Entry 8FCM (electron microscopy, 3.27 A resolution); this record covers chains A and F of the 7 polymer chains in the assembly.

[Chain A (and F)]
Protein: Transitional endoplasmic reticulum ATPase
From: Homo sapiens
Notes: EC 3.6.4.6; chain F of this document is another copy of the same molecule, construct and numbering; everything in this record applies to it too
Reference sequence: P55072 (TERA_HUMAN); residues 1-806 here = UniProt positions 1-806
Amino-acid sequence (806 residues; each row starts with the number of its first residue):
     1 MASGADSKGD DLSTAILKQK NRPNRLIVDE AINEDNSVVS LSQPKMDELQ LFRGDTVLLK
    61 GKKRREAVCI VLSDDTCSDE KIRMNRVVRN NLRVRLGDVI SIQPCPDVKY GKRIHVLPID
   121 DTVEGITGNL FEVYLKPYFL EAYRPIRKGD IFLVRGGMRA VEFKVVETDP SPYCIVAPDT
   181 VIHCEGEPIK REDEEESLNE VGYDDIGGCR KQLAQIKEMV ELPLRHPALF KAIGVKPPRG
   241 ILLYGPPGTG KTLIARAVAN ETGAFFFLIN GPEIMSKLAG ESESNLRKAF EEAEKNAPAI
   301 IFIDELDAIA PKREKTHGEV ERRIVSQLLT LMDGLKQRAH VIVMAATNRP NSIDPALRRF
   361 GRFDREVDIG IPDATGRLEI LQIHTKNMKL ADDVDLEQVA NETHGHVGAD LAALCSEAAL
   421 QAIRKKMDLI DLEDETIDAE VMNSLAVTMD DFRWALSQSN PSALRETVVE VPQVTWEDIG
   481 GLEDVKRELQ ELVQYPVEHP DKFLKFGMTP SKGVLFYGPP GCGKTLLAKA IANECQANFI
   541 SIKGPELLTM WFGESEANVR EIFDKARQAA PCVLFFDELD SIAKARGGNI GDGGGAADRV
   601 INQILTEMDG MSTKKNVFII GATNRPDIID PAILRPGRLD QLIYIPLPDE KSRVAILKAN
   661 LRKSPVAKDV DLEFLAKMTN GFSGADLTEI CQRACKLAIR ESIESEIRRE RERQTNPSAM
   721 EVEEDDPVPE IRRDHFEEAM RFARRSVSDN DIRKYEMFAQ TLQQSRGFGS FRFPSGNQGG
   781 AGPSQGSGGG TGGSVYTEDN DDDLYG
Disordered / not traced: 1-22, 708-727, 764-806 (chain F: 1-22, 500-508, 708-727, 764-806)
Residues lining bound ligands:
  - ADP (adenosine-5'-diphosphate), molecule 1: D205, I206, G207, G208, P247, G248, T249, G250, T252, L253, I380, H384, G408, A409, A412
  - ADP, molecule 2: D478, I479, G480, P520, G521, C522, G523, K524, T525, L526, D577, I656, G684, A685, T688
Curated features (UniProtKB/Swiss-Prot):
  - region: T797 to G806 (Interaction with UBXN6)
  - motif: D802 to G806 (PIM motif)
  - binding site (ATP): P247 to L253, N348, H384, G521 to L526
  - modified residue: A2 (N-acetylalanine), S3 (Phosphoserine), S7 (Phosphoserine), S13 (Phosphoserine), S37 (Phosphoserine), K315 (N6,N6,N6-trimethyllysine), T436 (Phosphothreonine), S462 (Phosphoserine), K502 (N6-acetyllysine), K505 (N6-acetyllysine), K668 (N6-acetyllysine), S702 (Phosphoserine), K754 (N6-acetyllysine), S770 (Phosphoserine), S775 (Phosphoserine), S787 (Phosphoserine), Y805 (Phosphotyrosine)
  - cross-link (Glycyl lysine isopeptide (Lys-Gly)): K8 (interchain with G-Cter in SUMO2), K18 (interchain with G-Cter in SUMO2)
  - natural variant: R95 (R95G: In IBMPFD1), G97 (G97E: In CMT2Y), I126 (I126F: In IBMPFD1; uncertain significance), R155 (R155C: In IBMPFD1; R155H: In FTDALS6 and IBMPFD1; R155L: In IBMPFD1; R155P: In IBMPFD1; R155S: In IBMPFD1), R159 (R159G: In FTDALS6; R159H: In IBMPFD1), A160 (A160T: In IBMPFD1; uncertain significance), E185 (E185K: In CMT2Y), R191 (R191Q: In FTDALS6 and IBMPFD1), L198 (L198W: In IBMPFD1), A232 (A232E: In IBMPFD1), I254 (I254F: In IBMPFD1; uncertain significance), I369 (I369T: In IBMPFD1; uncertain significance), 2 further natural variant entries in UniProt
  - mutagenesis: F52 to D55 (Abolishes interaction with NPLOC4; when associated with A-110), R53 (R53A: Minor effect on affinity for ATP and ADP), R86 (R86A: Strongly increased affinity for ATP. Strongly reduced affinity for ADP), Y110 (Y110A: Abolishes interaction with NPLOC4; when associated with 52-A--A-55), R113 to H115 (Severely reduced binding to DERL1), F131 (F131R: Severely reduced binding to DERL1), L140 (L140D: Severely reduced binding to DERL1), D179 (D179R: No effect on binding to DERL1), H183 (H183W: Severely reduced binding to DERL1), K251 (K251Q: Impairs ERAD degradation of HMGCR and does not inhibit interaction with RHBDD1; when associated with Q-524), E305 (E305Q: Defect in ubiquitin-dependent protein degradation by the proteasome; when associated with Q-578), K312 (K312A: Does not affect methylation by VCPKMT), 8 further mutagenesis entries in UniProt

[Interface between chain A and chain F]
Contacting residue pairs (7):
  L278(A) - R322(F)
  L278(A) - R323(F)
  E433(A) - L229(F)
  E433(A) - I233(F)
  D434(A) - I233(F)
  E435(A) - I233(F)
  E435(A) - G234(F)  hydrogen bond (side chain-backbone)
Also at the interface, not in a pair above, chain A (5 interface residues in all): S276
Also at the interface, not in a pair above, chain F (8 interface residues in all): R313, E319, S326

[In short]
The interface between chain A and chain F involves 5 residues on one side and 8 on the other; the contacts
include 1 hydrogen bond. The hydrogen-bonded pair is E435(A)-G234(F). Bound to chain A: ADP.
Both chains are Transitional endoplasmic reticulum ATPase (Homo sapiens). Entry 8FCM (Cryo-EM structure of
p97:UBXD1 open state) was determined by electron microscopy (same publication as 8FCL, 8FCN, 8FCO, 8FCP, 8FCQ,
8FCR and 8FCT).
